Entry 4ADM (X-ray diffraction, 1.65 A resolution); this record covers chains A and D of the 4 polymer chains in the assembly.

# Chain A (and D)
Protein: Fumarate hydratase class II
Organism: Mycobacterium tuberculosis
Notes: EC 4.2.1.2; chain D of this document is another copy of the same molecule, construct and numbering; everything in this record applies to it too
UniProt: O53446 (FUMC_MYCTU); residues 1-473 here = UniProt positions 1-473
Chain sequence (495 residues; row label = number of the first residue in the row; numbers below 1 keep their minus sign (Met-21 is residue -21)):
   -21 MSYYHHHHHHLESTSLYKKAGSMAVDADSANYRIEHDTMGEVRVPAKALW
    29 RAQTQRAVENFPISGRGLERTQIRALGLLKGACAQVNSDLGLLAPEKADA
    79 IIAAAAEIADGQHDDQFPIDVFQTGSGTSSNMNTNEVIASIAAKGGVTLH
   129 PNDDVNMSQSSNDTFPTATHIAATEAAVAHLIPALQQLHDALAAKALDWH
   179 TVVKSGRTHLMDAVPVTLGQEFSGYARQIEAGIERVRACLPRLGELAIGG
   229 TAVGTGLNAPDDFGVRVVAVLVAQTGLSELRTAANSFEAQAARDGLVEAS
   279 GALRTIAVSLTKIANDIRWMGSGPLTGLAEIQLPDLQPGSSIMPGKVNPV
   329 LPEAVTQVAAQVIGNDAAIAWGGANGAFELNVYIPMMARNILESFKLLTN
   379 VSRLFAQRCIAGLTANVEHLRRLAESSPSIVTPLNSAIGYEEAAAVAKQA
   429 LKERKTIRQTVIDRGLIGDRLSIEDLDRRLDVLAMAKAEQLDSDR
Disordered / not traced: -21 to 8, 315-323, 468-473 (chain D: -21 to 9, 15-19, 466-473)
Differences from the reference sequence: expression tag (-21 to 0)
Small-molecule neighbours: s,r meso-tartaric acid (SRT): Ser104, Thr106, Ser138, Ser139, Asn140, Leu358
Reported in the primary citation:
  - binding site for s,r meso-tartaric acid: Ser104, Thr106, Ser138, Ser139, Asn140, Thr186, His187, Ser318, Ser319, Lys324, Asn326
  - catalytic residues: His187 (citing earlier work)

# Interface between chain A and chain D
Pairs across the interface (77):
  Ser183(A) - Thr304(D)
  Arg185(A) - Thr304(D)  hydrogen bond (side chain-backbone)
  Thr186(A) - Met321(D)
  Thr186(A) - Lys324(D)  hydrogen bond
  His187(A) - Lys324(D)
  His187(A) - Asn326(D)
  His187(A) - Pro327(D)
  His187(A) - Glu331(D)  salt bridge
  Leu188(A) - Arg296(D)
  Leu188(A) - Trp297(D)  hydrophobic
  Leu188(A) - Ser300(D)
  Leu188(A) - Gly301(D)
  Met189(A) - Gly299(D)
  Met189(A) - Ser300(D)
  Met189(A) - Gly301(D)
  Met189(A) - Lys324(D)
  Met189(A) - Val325(D)
  Met189(A) - Asn326(D)
  Met189(A) - Pro327(D)
  Asp190(A) - Gly301(D)  hydrogen bond (backbone-backbone)
  Asp190(A) - Pro302(D)
  Asp190(A) - Leu303(D)  hydrogen bond (side chain-backbone)
  Asp190(A) - Thr304(D)  hydrogen bond
  Asp190(A) - Lys324(D)
  Ala191(A) - Met321(D)  hydrophobic
  Val192(A) - Met321(D)
  Arg296(A) - Leu188(D)
  Trp297(A) - Leu188(D)  hydrophobic
  Trp297(A) - Trp297(D)
  Gly299(A) - Met189(D)
  Ser300(A) - Leu188(D)
  Ser300(A) - Met189(D)
  Gly301(A) - Leu188(D)  hydrogen bond (backbone-backbone)
  Gly301(A) - Met189(D)
  Gly301(A) - Asp190(D)  hydrogen bond (backbone-backbone)
  Pro302(A) - Asp190(D)
  Leu303(A) - Asp190(D)  hydrogen bond (backbone-side chain)
  Leu303(A) - Leu401(D)
  Leu303(A) - Ser404(D)
  Leu303(A) - Leu429(D)  hydrophobic
  Thr304(A) - Ser183(D)
  Thr304(A) - Arg185(D)  hydrogen bond (backbone-side chain)
  Thr304(A) - Asp190(D)  hydrogen bond
  Thr304(A) - Leu306(D)
  Gly305(A) - Leu306(D)
  Leu306(A) - Thr304(D)
  Val325(A) - Met189(D)
  Asn326(A) - His187(D)
  Asn326(A) - Met189(D)
  Pro327(A) - His187(D)
  Glu331(A) - His187(D)  salt bridge
  Ala348(A) - Trp349(D)
  Trp349(A) - Ala348(D)
  Trp349(A) - Trp349(D)  hydrophobic
  Trp349(A) - Ala352(D)  hydrophobic
  Ala352(A) - Trp349(D)  hydrophobic
  Asn353(A) - Asn353(D)
  Leu401(A) - Thr304(D)
  Ser404(A) - Leu303(D)
  Ser404(A) - Thr304(D)
  Pro406(A) - Pro302(D)  hydrophobic
  Ser407(A) - Met321(D)
  Ser407(A) - Lys324(D)
  Thr410(A) - Ile320(D)
  Thr410(A) - Met321(D)
  Thr410(A) - Pro322(D)
  Asn413(A) - Ile320(D)  hydrogen bond (side chain-backbone)
  Asn413(A) - Pro322(D)
  Tyr418(A) - Ser318(D)  hydrogen bond (side chain-backbone)
  Tyr418(A) - Ser319(D)
  Tyr418(A) - Pro322(D)
  Ala421(A) - Pro322(D)  hydrophobic
  Ala422(A) - Pro322(D)
  Ala422(A) - Gly323(D)
  Ala425(A) - Pro322(D)
  Leu429(A) - Pro302(D)  hydrophobic
  Leu429(A) - Leu303(D)  hydrophobic
Interface residues without a listed pair, chain A (40 interface residues in all): Lys324, Val409
Interface residues without a listed pair, chain D (38 interface residues in all): Thr186, Gly305, Pro316, Ser405, Pro406

# In short
The interface between chain A and chain D involves 40 residues on one side and 38 on the other, with 12
hydrogen bonds and 2 salt bridges. Polar pairs include His187(A)-Glu331(D), Arg185(A)-Thr304(D) and
Thr186(A)-Lys324(D). From the paper: the catalytic residue His187(A); a binding site for s,r meso-tartaric
acid at Ser104(A), Thr106(A) and Ser138(A) among others.
Both chains are Fumarate hydratase class II (Mycobacterium tuberculosis). Entry 4ADM (Crystal structure of
Rv1098c in complex with meso-tartrate) was determined by X-ray diffraction, deposited together with 4ADL, 4APA
and 4APB.
